7VUT - chains A and B; structure by X-ray diffraction, 1.70 A resolution.

# Chain A (and B)
Protein: AlleyCat10
From: Homo sapiens
Notes: chain B of this document is another copy of the same molecule, construct and numbering; everything in this record applies to it too
Sequence (73 residues; each row starts with the number of its first residue):
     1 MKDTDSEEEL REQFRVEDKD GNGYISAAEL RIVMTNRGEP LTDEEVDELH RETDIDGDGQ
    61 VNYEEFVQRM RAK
Not modelled in the structure: 1-6, 73
Bound ions: Ca2+ site 1: Glu12, Glu52; Ca2+ site 2: Asp18, Asp20, Asn22, Tyr24, Glu29; Ca2+ site 3: Asp54, Asp56, Asp58, Gln60, Glu65; Ca2+ site 4: Glu64 (shared with Arg15(B), Asp18(B) of chain B)

# Chain A / chain B interface
Contacting residue pairs - 25 pairs, chain A then chain B:
  Asp20(A) - Arg51(B)
  Asn22(A) - Gly57(B)
  Asn22(A) - Asp58(B)
  Asn22(A) - Gly59(B)
  Tyr24(A) - Asp58(B)
  Tyr24(A) - Gly59(B)
  Tyr24(A) - Gln60(B)  hydrogen bond
  Ser26(A) - Asp47(B)
  Ala27(A) - Arg31(B)
  Ala27(A) - Asp47(B)  hydrogen bond (backbone-side chain)
  Ala28(A) - Glu44(B)
  Ala28(A) - Asp47(B)  hydrogen bond (backbone-side chain)
  Arg31(A) - Glu44(B)  salt bridge
  Gly57(A) - Ala28(B)
  Asp58(A) - Ser26(B)  hydrogen bond (backbone-side chain)
  Asp58(A) - Ala27(B)
  Asp58(A) - Ala28(B)  hydrogen bond (backbone-backbone)
  Gly59(A) - Ala27(B)
  Gly59(A) - Ala28(B)
  Gly59(A) - Arg31(B)
  Gln60(A) - Ser26(B)
  Gln60(A) - Ala27(B)  hydrogen bond (side chain-backbone)
  Gln60(A) - His50(B)
  Gln60(A) - Gly59(B)  hydrogen bond (side chain-backbone)
  Gln60(A) - Gln60(B)
Also at the interface, not in a pair above, chain A (15 interface residues in all): Gly21, Asp47, His50, Arg51
Also at the interface, not in a pair above, chain B (13 interface residues in all): Asp43

# In short
15 residues of chain A and 13 residues of chain B are in contact, with 7 hydrogen bonds and 1 salt bridge.
Polar contacts include Arg31(A)-Glu44(B), Tyr24(A)-Gln60(B) and Ala27(A)-Asp47(B). Glu12(A) and Glu52(A)
coordinate Ca2+ site 1.
Both chains are AlleyCat10 (Homo sapiens). Entry 7VUT (Crystal structure of AlleyCat10) was determined by
X-ray diffraction together with 7VUC, 7VUR, 7VUS and 7VUU from the same study.
